1QR1 - chains A and B of the 3 polymer chains in the assembly; structure by X-ray diffraction, 2.40 A resolution.

[Chain A]
Protein: HLA-A2.1 heavy chain
Organism: Homo sapiens
Notes: fragment: residues 1-275 of extracellular portion
UniProtKB: P01892 (1A02_HUMAN); residues 1-275 here correspond to UniProt positions 25-299 (UniProt number = residue number + 24)
Amino-acid sequence (275 residues; each row starts with the number of its first residue):
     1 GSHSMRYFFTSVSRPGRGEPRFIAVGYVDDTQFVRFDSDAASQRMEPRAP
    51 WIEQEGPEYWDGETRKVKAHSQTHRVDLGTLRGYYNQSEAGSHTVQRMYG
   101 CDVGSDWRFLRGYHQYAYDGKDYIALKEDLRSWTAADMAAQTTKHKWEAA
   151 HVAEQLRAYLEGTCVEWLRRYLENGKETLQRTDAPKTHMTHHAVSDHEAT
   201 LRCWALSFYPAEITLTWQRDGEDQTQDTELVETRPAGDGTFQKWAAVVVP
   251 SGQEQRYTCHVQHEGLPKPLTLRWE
Disulfides: Cys101-Cys164, Cys203-Cys259

[Chain B]
Protein: Beta-2 microglobulin
Organism: Homo sapiens
UniProtKB: P61769 (B2MG_HUMAN); aligned to UniProt positions 21-120 over residues 0-99 (the alignment contains insertions or deletions, so no single offset holds)
Amino-acid sequence (100 residues; row label = number of the first residue in the row; numbering starts at 0):
     0 MIQRTPKIQVYSRHPAENGKSNFLNCYVSGFHPSDIEVDLLKNGERIEKV
    50 EHSDLSFSKDWSFYLLYYTEFTPTEKDEYACRVNHVTLSQPKIVKWDRDM
Construct notes: engineered mutation Met0 (Ala11 in P61769)
Disulfides: Cys25-Cys80

[How chain A and chain B interact]
Residue-residue contacts - 56 pairs, chain A then chain B:
  Phe8(A) - Ser55(B)
  Phe8(A) - Phe56(B)
  Phe9(A) - Phe56(B)
  Thr10(A) - Leu54(B)
  Thr10(A) - Phe56(B)
  Thr10(A) - Phe62(B)
  Val12(A) - Ser33(B)
  Val25(A) - Asp53(B)
  Val25(A) - Leu54(B)
  Val25(A) - Ser55(B)
  Tyr27(A) - Ser55(B)
  Tyr27(A) - Tyr63(B)  hydrogen bond
  Gln32(A) - Asp53(B)  hydrogen bond
  Arg35(A) - Asp53(B)  salt bridge
  Arg48(A) - Asp53(B)  salt bridge
  His93(A) - Met0(B)
  Gln96(A) - His31(B)  hydrogen bond
  Gln96(A) - Phe56(B)
  Gln96(A) - Trp60(B)
  Gln96(A) - Phe62(B)
  Arg97(A) - Phe56(B)
  Met98(A) - Phe56(B)  hydrophobic
  Gln115(A) - Trp60(B)
  Tyr116(A) - Trp60(B)
  Ala117(A) - Trp60(B)
  Asp119(A) - Met0(B)
  Asp119(A) - Ile1(B)
  Gly120(A) - Ile1(B)
  Gly120(A) - Arg3(B)
  Gly120(A) - His31(B)
  Lys121(A) - Ile1(B)
  Asp122(A) - Trp60(B)  hydrogen bond
  Arg202(A) - Asp98(B)  hydrogen bond (side chain-backbone)
  Arg202(A) - Met99(B)
  Trp204(A) - Asp98(B)
  Trp204(A) - Met99(B)
  Val231(A) - Gln8(B)
  Glu232(A) - Lys6(B)  salt bridge
  Glu232(A) - Gln8(B)  hydrogen bond (backbone-side chain)
  Glu232(A) - Tyr26(B)
  Glu232(A) - Ser28(B)  hydrogen bond
  Arg234(A) - Gln8(B)  hydrogen bond
  Arg234(A) - Tyr10(B)
  Arg234(A) - Met99(B)  hydrogen bond (side chain-backbone)
  Pro235(A) - Tyr10(B)  hydrogen bond (backbone-side chain)
  Pro235(A) - Asn24(B)
  Pro235(A) - Tyr26(B)
  Pro235(A) - Leu65(B)  hydrophobic
  Ala236(A) - Arg12(B)  hydrogen bond (backbone-side chain)
  Ala236(A) - Asn24(B)  hydrogen bond (backbone-side chain)
  Gly237(A) - Arg12(B)  hydrogen bond (backbone-side chain)
  Asp238(A) - Arg12(B)
  Gln242(A) - Tyr10(B)
  Gln242(A) - Ser11(B)  hydrogen bond (side chain-backbone)
  Gln242(A) - Arg12(B)  hydrogen bond (side chain-backbone)
  Trp244(A) - Met99(B)  hydrogen bond (side chain-backbone)
Interface residues without a listed pair, chain A (36 interface residues in all): Ile23, Ser92, Thr94, Leu206, Thr233
Interface residues without a listed pair, chain B (25 interface residues in all): His13, Pro14

[In short]
36 residues of chain A and 25 residues of chain B are in contact, with 16 hydrogen bonds and 3 salt bridges.
Among the polar pairs are Arg35(A)-Asp53(B), Arg48(A)-Asp53(B) and Glu232(A)-Lys6(B).
Here chain A is HLA-A2.1 heavy chain and chain B is Beta-2 microglobulin, both from Homo sapiens. Entry 1QR1
(Poor binding of a her-2/neu epitope (GP2) to HLA-A2.1 is due to a lack of interactions ...) was determined by
X-ray diffraction.
